7VMB - chains A and C of the 3 polymer chains in the assembly; structure by X-ray diffraction, 2.00 A resolution.

Chain A:
Protein: IQ motif and SEC7 domain-containing protein 1
Organism: Homo sapiens
Notes: fragment: SEC7 domain
UniProtKB: Q6DN90 (IQEC1_HUMAN); residue numbers follow UniProt; this construct covers 517-882
Chain sequence (372 residues; each row starts with the number of its first residue):
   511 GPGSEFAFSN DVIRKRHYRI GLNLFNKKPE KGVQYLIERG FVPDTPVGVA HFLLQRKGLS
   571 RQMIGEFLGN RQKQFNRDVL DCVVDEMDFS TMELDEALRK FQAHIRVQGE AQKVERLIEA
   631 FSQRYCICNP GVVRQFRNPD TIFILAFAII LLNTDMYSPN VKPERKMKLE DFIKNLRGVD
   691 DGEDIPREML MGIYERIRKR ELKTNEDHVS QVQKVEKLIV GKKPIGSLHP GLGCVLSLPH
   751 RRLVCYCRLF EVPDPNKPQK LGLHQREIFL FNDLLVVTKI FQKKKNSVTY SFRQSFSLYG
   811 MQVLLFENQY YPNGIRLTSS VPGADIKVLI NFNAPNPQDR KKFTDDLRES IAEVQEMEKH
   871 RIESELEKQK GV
Unresolved in the structure: 511-514, 734-736, 795-796, 879-882
Differences from the reference sequence: expression tag (511-516)
UniProt features mapped onto this chain:
  - mutagenesis: Glu620 (E620K: Abolishes guanosine nucleotide exchange factor activity)

Chain C:
Protein: Calmodulin-1
Organism: Homo sapiens
UniProtKB: P0DP23 (CALM1_HUMAN); residues 0-148 here correspond to UniProt positions 1-149 (UniProt number = residue number + 1)
Chain sequence (153 residues; numbered -4 to 148; the number before each row is that of its first residue; numbers below 1 keep their minus sign (Gly-4 is residue -4)):
    -4 GPGSMADQLT EEQIAEFKEA FSLFDKDGDG TITTKELGTV MRSLGQNPTE AELQDMINEV
    56 DADGNGTIDF PEFLTMMARK MKDTDSEEEI REAFRVFDKD GNGYISAAEL RHVMTNLGEK
   116 LTDEEVDEMI READIDGDGQ VNYEEFVQMM TAK
Unresolved in the structure: -4 to 8, 39-61, 75-78
Differences from the reference sequence: expression tag (-4 to -1)
UniProt features mapped onto this chain:
  - binding site (Ca(2+)): Asp20, Asp22, Asp24, Thr26, Glu31, Asp56, Asp58, Asn60, Thr62, Glu67, Asp93, Asp95, Asn97, Tyr99, Glu104, Asp129, Asp131, Asp133, Gln135, Glu140
  - modified residue: Ala1 (N-acetylalanine), Lys21 (N6-acetyllysine), Thr44 (Phosphothreonine), Ser81 (Phosphoserine), Lys94 (N6-acetyllysine), Tyr99 (Phosphotyrosine), Ser101 (Phosphoserine), Thr110 (Phosphothreonine), Lys115 (N6,N6,N6-trimethyllysine), Tyr138 (Phosphotyrosine)
  - cross-link: Lys21 (Glycyl lysine isopeptide (Lys-Gly) (interchain with G-Cter in SUMO2))

Interface between chain A and chain C:
Contacting residue pairs (7; chain A residue first):
  Glu620(A) with Thr117(C), hydrogen bond; Glu120(C)
  Asn670(A) with Ser81(C), hydrogen bond (backbone-side chain)
  Lys672(A) with Thr79(C); Ser81(C); Glu84(C), salt bridge
  Arg675(A) with Lys148(C)
Interface residues without a listed pair, chain A (5 interface residues in all): Gln622
Interface residues without a listed pair, chain C (9 interface residues in all): Asp80, Glu119, Thr146

Summary:
Chain A and chain C form an interface of 5 and 9 residues respectively, with 2 hydrogen bonds and 1 salt
bridge. Polar contacts include Lys672(A)-Glu84(C), Glu620(A)-Thr117(C) and Asn670(A)-Ser81(C). UniProt lists
one mutagenesis site on chain A; 20 Ca2+-binding residues on chain C.
Here chain A is IQ motif and SEC7 domain-containing protein 1 and chain C is Calmodulin-1, both from Homo
sapiens. Entry 7VMB (Crystal structure of IQSEC1-IQ motif, Sec7PH tandem in complex with calmodulin) was
determined by X-ray diffraction.
